PDB entry 9GJP | electron microscopy, 3.40 A resolution | chains 6 and Y of the 15 polymer chains in the assembly

[Chain 6]
Name: DNA replication licensing factor MCM6
From: Saccharomyces cerevisiae
Notes: EC 3.6.4.12
UniProt: P53091 (MCM6_YEAST); numbering as in UniProt (aligned over 1-1017)
Chain sequence (1017 residues; numbered 1 to 1017; the number before each row is that of its first residue):
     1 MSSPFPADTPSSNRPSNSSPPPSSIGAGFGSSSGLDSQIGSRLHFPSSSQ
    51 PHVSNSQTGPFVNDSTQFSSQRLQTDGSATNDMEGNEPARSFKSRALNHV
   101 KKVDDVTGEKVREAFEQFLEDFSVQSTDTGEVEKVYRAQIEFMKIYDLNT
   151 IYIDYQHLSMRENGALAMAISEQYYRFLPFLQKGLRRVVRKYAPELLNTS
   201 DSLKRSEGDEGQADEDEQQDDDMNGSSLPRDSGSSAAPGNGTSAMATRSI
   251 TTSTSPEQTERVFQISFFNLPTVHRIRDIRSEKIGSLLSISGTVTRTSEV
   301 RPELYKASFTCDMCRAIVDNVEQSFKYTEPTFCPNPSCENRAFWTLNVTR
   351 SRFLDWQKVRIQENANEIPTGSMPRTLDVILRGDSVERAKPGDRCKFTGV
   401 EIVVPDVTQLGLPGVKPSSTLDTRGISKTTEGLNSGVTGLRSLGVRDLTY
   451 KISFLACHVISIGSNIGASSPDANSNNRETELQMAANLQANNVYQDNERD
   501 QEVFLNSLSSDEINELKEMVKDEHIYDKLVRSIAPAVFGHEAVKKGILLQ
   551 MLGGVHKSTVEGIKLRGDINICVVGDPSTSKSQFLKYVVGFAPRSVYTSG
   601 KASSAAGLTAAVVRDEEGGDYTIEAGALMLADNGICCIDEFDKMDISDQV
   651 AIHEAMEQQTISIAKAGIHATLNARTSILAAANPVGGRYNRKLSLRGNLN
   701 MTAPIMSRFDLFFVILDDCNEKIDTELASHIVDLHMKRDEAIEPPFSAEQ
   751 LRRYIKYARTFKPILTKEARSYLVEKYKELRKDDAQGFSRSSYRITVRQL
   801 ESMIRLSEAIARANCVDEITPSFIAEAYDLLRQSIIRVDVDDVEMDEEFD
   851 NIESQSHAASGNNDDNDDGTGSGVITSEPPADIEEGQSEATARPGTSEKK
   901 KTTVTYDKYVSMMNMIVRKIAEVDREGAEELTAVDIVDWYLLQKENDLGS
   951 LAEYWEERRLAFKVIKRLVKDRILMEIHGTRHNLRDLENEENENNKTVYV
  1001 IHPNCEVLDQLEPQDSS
Unresolved in the structure: 1-99, 124-133, 201-259, 421-444, 464-499, 738-744, 786-792, 835-902, 979-995, 1005-1017
Metal / ion sites: Zn2+: Cys-311, Cys-314, Cys-333, Cys-338
Small-molecule neighbours:
  - ADP (adenosine-5'-diphosphate), molecule 1: Ala-536, Val-537, Phe-538, His-540, Pro-577, Ser-578, Thr-579, Ser-580, Lys-581, Ser-582, Gln-583, Glu-640, Asn-683, Leu-727, Ile-731, Leu-734
  - ADP, molecule 2: Glu-657, Gln-658, Val-797, Arg-798, Glu-801

[Chain Y]
Molecule: 42-nt DNA strand
Sequence (42 nucleotides; row label = number of the first residue in the row):
    20 CGATCGATCGATCGATCGATCGATCGATCGATCGATCGATCG

[Interface between chain 6 and chain Y]
Pairs across the interface - 12 pairs, chain 6 then chain Y:
  Ser-604(6) with DT31(Y), phosphate contact
  Ala-606(6) with DA30(Y), phosphate contact; DT31(Y), phosphate contact
  Ala-610(6) with DA30(Y), phosphate contact
  Ala-611(6) with DA30(Y), phosphate contact
  Val-612(6) with DG29(Y), sugar contact; DA30(Y), hydrogen bond to the phosphate
  Tyr-621(6) with DC28(Y), hydrogen bond to the sugar
  Lys-665(6) with DG29(Y), phosphate contact; DA30(Y), salt bridge to the phosphate
  Ala-666(6) with DC28(Y), phosphate contact; DG29(Y), hydrogen bond to the phosphate
Also at the interface, not in a pair above, chain 6 (9 interface residues in all): Gly-607

[Summary]
9 residues of chain 6 and 4 residues of chain Y are in contact, with 3 hydrogen bonds and 1 salt bridge. Polar
contacts include Tyr-621(6)/DC28(Y), Val-612(6)/DA30(Y) and Ala-666(6)/DG29(Y). Ligands of chain 6: ADP. The
Zn2+ site is built by Cys-311(6), Cys-314(6), Cys-333(6) and Cys-338(6).
Chain 6 is DNA replication licensing factor MCM6 (Saccharomyces cerevisiae) and chain Y is a 42-nt DNA strand;
the structure, OCCM maturation intermediate stalled with an Arginine Finger mutation in Mcm5: Conformer 2, was
determined by electron microscopy, deposited together with 9GJW and 9GM5.
